PDB entry 5G06 | electron microscopy, 4.20 A resolution (low resolution: residue-level contacts below are approximate; hydrogen-bond / salt-bridge calls are withheld) | chains D and G of the 11 polymer chains in the assembly

== Chain D ==
Molecule: Exosome complex component RRP46
Organism: Saccharomyces cerevisiae
Reference sequence: P53256 (RRP46_YEAST); numbering as in UniProt (aligned over 1-223)
Sequence (223 residues; each row starts with the number of its first residue):
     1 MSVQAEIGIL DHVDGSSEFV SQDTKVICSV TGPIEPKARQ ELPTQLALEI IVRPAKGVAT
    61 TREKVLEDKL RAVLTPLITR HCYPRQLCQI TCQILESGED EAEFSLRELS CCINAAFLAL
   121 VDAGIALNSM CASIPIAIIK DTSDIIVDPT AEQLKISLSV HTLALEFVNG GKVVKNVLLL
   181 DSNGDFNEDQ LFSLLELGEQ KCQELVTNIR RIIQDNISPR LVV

== Chain G ==
Molecule: Exosome complex component RRP40
Organism: Saccharomyces cerevisiae
Reference sequence: Q08285 (RRP40_YEAST); residues 1-240 here = UniProt positions 1-240
Sequence (240 residues; row label = number of the first residue in the row):
     1 MSTFIFPGDS FPVDPTTPVK LGPGIYCDPN TQEIRPVNTG VLHVSAKGKS GVQTAYIDYS
    61 SKRYIPSVND FVIGVIIGTF SDSYKVSLQN FSSSVSLSYM AFPNASKKNR PTLQVGDLVY
   121 ARVCTAEKEL EAEIECFDST TGRDAGFGIL EDGMIIDVNL NFARQLLFNN DFPLLKVLAA
   181 HTKFEVAIGL NGKIWVKCEE LSNTLACYRT IMECCQKNDT AAFKDIAKRQ FKEILTVKEE
Unresolved in the structure: 237-240

== How chain D and chain G interact ==
Contacting residue pairs (53):
  Leu-10(D) / Lys-62(G)
  Asp-11(D) / Lys-62(G)
  Val-13(D) / Lys-62(G)
  Asp-14(D) / Lys-62(G)
  Asp-14(D) / Arg-63(G)
  Gly-32(D) / Arg-63(G)
  Pro-33(D) / Arg-63(G)
  Pro-33(D) / Ser-92(G)
  Ile-34(D) / Phe-91(G)
  Glu-35(D) / Phe-91(G)
  Glu-35(D) / Ser-92(G)
  Thr-79(D) / Tyr-26(G)
  Cys-82(D) / Lys-128(G)
  Tyr-83(D) / Ile-65(G)
  Pro-84(D) / Lys-128(G)
  Arg-85(D) / Lys-128(G)
  Arg-85(D) / Glu-129(G)
  Arg-85(D) / Leu-130(G)
  Arg-85(D) / Glu-131(G)
  Val-121(D) / Thr-39(G)
  Asp-122(D) / Ser-60(G)
  Asp-122(D) / Lys-62(G)
  Ala-123(D) / Ser-61(G)
  Gly-124(D) / Asn-38(G)
  Gly-124(D) / Tyr-59(G)
  Ala-126(D) / Val-37(G)
  Leu-127(D) / Pro-7(G)
  Leu-127(D) / Val-37(G)
  Asn-128(D) / Gly-8(G)
  Asn-128(D) / Arg-35(G)
  Ser-129(D) / Gly-8(G)
  Met-130(D) / Pro-7(G)
  Phe-167(D) / Gly-8(G)
  Val-168(D) / Gly-8(G)
  Val-168(D) / Arg-35(G)
  Asn-169(D) / Gly-8(G)
  Asn-169(D) / Ser-10(G)
  Gly-170(D) / Gly-8(G)
  Gly-170(D) / Asp-9(G)
  Gly-171(D) / Gly-8(G)
  Gly-171(D) / Asp-9(G)
  Arg-210(D) / Phe-6(G)
  Ile-213(D) / Thr-39(G)
  Gln-214(D) / Phe-4(G)
  Gln-214(D) / Phe-6(G)
  Ile-217(D) / Phe-4(G)
  Pro-219(D) / Asn-218(G)
  Arg-220(D) / Asn-161(G)
  Arg-220(D) / Asn-218(G)
  Leu-221(D) / Val-41(G)
  Leu-221(D) / Asp-58(G)
  Leu-221(D) / Asn-161(G)
  Val-222(D) / Gln-165(G)
Also at the interface, not in a pair above, chain D (39 interface residues in all): Gly-8, His-81, Gln-86, Lys-175
Also at the interface, not in a pair above, chain G (31 interface residues in all): Pro-36, Gly-40, Ser-93

== In short ==
39 residues of chain D face 31 of chain G across their interface.
Chain D is Exosome complex component RRP46 and chain G is Exosome complex component RRP40, both from
Saccharomyces cerevisiae; the structure, Cryo-EM structure of yeast cytoplasmic exosome, was determined by
electron microscopy.
